PDB entry 1OBY | X-ray diffraction, 1.85 A resolution | chains A and B of the 4 polymer chains in the assembly

[Chain A (and B)]
Molecule: Syntenin 1
From: Homo sapiens
Notes: fragment: pdz2, residues 197-270; chain B of this document is another copy of the same molecule, construct and numbering; everything in this record applies to it too
UniProt: O00560 (SDB1_HUMAN); residues 197-270 here = UniProt positions 197-270
Amino-acid sequence (79 residues; numbered 192 to 270; the number before each row is that of its first residue):
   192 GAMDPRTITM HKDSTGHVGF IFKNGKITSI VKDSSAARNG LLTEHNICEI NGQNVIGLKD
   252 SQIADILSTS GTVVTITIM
Disordered / not traced: 192-195 (chain B: 192-196)
Curated features (UniProtKB/Swiss-Prot):
  - binding site (a 1,2-diacyl-sn-glycero-3-phospho-(1D-myo-inositol-4,5-bisphosphate)): N215, K250, D251

[Chain A / chain B interface]
Pairs across the interface - 7 pairs, chain A then chain B:
  S220(A) with V222(B)
  I221(A) with V222(B); K223(B), hydrogen bond (backbone-backbone)
  V222(A) with S220(B); I221(B)
  K223(A) with I221(B), hydrogen bond (backbone-backbone); K223(B)
Other interface residues (no listed pair), chain A (6 interface residues in all): I212, A228
Other interface residues (no listed pair), chain B (5 interface residues in all): I212

[In short]
6 residues of chain A and 5 residues of chain B are in contact, with 2 hydrogen bonds. The hydrogen-bonded
pair I221(A)-K223(B) is a backbone contact. Curated annotation (UniProt) lists 3 residues binding
1,2-diacyl-sn-glycero-3-phospho-(1D-myo-inositol-4,5-bisphosphate) on chain A.
Both chains are Syntenin 1 (Homo sapiens). Entry 1OBY (Crystal structure of the complex of PDZ2 of syntenin
with a syndecan-4 peptide) was determined by X-ray diffraction (same publication as 1NTE, 1OBZ and 1OBX).
